Entry 7AF3 (electron microscopy, 2.82 A resolution); this record covers chains C and J of the 9 polymer chains in the assembly.

Chain C:
Molecule: 30S ribosomal protein S3
Organism: Escherichia coli
UniProt: C3SQX2 (C3SQX2_ECOLX); residue numbers follow UniProt; this construct covers 1-233
Amino-acid sequence (233 residues; numbered 1 to 233; the number before each row is that of its first residue):
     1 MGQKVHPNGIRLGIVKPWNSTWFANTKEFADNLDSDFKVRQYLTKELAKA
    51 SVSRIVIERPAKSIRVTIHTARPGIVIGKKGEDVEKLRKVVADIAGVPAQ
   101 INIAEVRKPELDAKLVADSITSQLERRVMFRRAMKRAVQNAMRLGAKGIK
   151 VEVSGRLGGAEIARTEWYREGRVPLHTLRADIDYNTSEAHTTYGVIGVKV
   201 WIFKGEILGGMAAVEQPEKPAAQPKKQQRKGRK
Not modelled in the structure: 1, 213-233
What the authors report for this chain:
  - conformationally variable residues (order/disorder transition): Ile207 to Ala212

Chain J:
Molecule: 30S ribosomal protein S10
Organism: Escherichia coli
UniProt: C3SQT7 (C3SQT7_ECOLX); residue numbers follow UniProt; this construct covers 1-103
Amino-acid sequence (103 residues; row label = number of the first residue in the row):
     1 MQNQRIRIRLKAFDHRLIDQATAEIVETAKRTGAQVRGPIPLPTRKERFT
    51 VLISPHVNKDARDQYEIRTHLRLVDIVEPTEKTVDALMRLDLAAGVDVQI
   101 SLG
Not modelled in the structure: 1-2, 103

How chain C and chain J interact:
Pairs across the interface (16; chain C residue first):
  Thr21(C) - Ala94(J)
  Thr21(C) - Gly95(J)
  Trp22(C) - Phe13(J)
  Trp22(C) - Ala94(J)
  Phe23(C) - Lys11(J)
  Phe23(C) - Ala12(J)  hydrophobic
  Phe23(C) - Phe13(J)  hydrophobic
  Phe23(C) - Thr69(J)
  Phe23(C) - Ala94(J)
  Phe23(C) - Gly95(J)
  Phe23(C) - Asp97(J)
  Ala24(C) - Phe13(J)
  Glu58(C) - Ala94(J)
  Arg59(C) - Ala94(J)
  Arg65(C) - Ala94(J)
  Met211(C) - Arg16(J)
Other interface residues (no listed pair), chain C (11 interface residues in all): Asn25, Phe29, Pro60
Other interface residues (no listed pair), chain J (9 interface residues in all): Ile67

Summary:
The interface between chain C and chain J involves 11 residues on one side and 9 on the other. The paper
reports conformational variability at Ile207(C).
Chain C is 30S ribosomal protein S3 and chain J is 30S ribosomal protein S10, both from Escherichia coli; the
structure, Bacterial 30S ribosomal subunit assembly complex state M (head domain), was determined by electron
microscopy, deposited together with 7AF5, 7AF8, 7AFA, 7AFD, 7AFH, 7AFI and 17 further entries.
